Entry 3JCF (electron microscopy, 3.80 A resolution); this record covers chains A and B of the 5 polymer chains in the assembly.

== Chain A (and B) ==
Molecule: Magnesium transport protein CorA
Source organism: Thermotoga maritima
Notes: chain B of this document is another copy of the same molecule, construct and numbering; everything in this record applies to it too
UniProt: Q9WZ31 (CORA_THEMA); residue numbers follow UniProt; this construct covers 1-351
Sequence (351 residues; numbered 1 to 351; the number before each row is that of its first residue):
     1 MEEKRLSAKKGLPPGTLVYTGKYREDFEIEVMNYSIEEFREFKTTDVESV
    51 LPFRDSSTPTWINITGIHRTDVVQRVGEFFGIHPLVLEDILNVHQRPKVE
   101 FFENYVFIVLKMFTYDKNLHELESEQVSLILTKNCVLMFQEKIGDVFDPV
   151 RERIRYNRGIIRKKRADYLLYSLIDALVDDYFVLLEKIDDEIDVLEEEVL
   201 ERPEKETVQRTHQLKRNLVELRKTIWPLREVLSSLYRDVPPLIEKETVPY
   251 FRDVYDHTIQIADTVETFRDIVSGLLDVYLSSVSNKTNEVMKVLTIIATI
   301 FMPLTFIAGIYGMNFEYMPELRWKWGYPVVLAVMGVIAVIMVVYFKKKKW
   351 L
Not modelled in the structure: 1-2
Bound ions: Mg2+ site 1: E88, D89 (shared with 1 residue of chain E); Mg2+ site 2: D253 (shared with E88(B), D89(B) of chain B)
UniProt features mapped onto this chain:
  - motif: G312 to N314 (Probable selectivity filter)
  - site: N288 (Essential for ion permeation), L294 (Important for closing the ion permeation pathway in the closed state), T295 (Threonine that confers selectivity for Co(2+) transport)
Reported in the primary citation:
  - Mg2+ coordination: D89, D253
  - binding site for Mg2+: P14, D89, D253

== How chain A and chain B interact ==
Residue-residue contacts (88):
  P149(A) - G11(B)
  R153(A) - G11(B)
  R153(A) - L12(B)
  R153(A) - P13(B)
  Y168(A) - P14(B)
  Y171(A) - P14(B)
  D179(A) - A8(B)
  D179(A) - K10(B)
  F182(A) - S7(B)
  E186(A) - L6(B)
  E186(A) - S7(B)  hydrogen bond (side chain-backbone)
  E186(A) - A8(B)
  D189(A) - R216(B)  salt bridge
  D193(A) - R216(B)  salt bridge
  E196(A) - H212(B)  salt bridge
  E196(A) - R216(B)  salt bridge
  L200(A) - K205(B)
  L200(A) - Q209(B)
  L200(A) - H212(B)
  Y250(A) - L85(B)  hydrophobic
  R252(A) - V99(B)
  R252(A) - E100(B)
  D253(A) - D89(B)
  D256(A) - K98(B)  salt bridge
  D256(A) - E100(B)
  I259(A) - R96(B)
  Q260(A) - H94(B)  hydrogen bond (side chain-backbone)
  Q260(A) - Q95(B)
  Q260(A) - R96(B)
  D263(A) - R96(B)  salt bridge
  T264(A) - K223(B)
  T267(A) - V219(B)
  T267(A) - K223(B)
  D270(A) - K215(B)  salt bridge
  D270(A) - V219(B)
  D270(A) - R269(B)  salt bridge
  I271(A) - H212(B)
  I271(A) - R216(B)
  D277(A) - L276(B)
  V278(A) - V208(B)  hydrophobic
  V278(A) - L276(B)
  L280(A) - L280(B)  hydrophobic
  S281(A) - L276(B)
  S281(A) - Y279(B)
  S282(A) - K205(B)
  S284(A) - L280(B)
  S284(A) - V283(B)
  N285(A) - Y279(B)  hydrogen bond
  N285(A) - V283(B)
  N288(A) - V283(B)
  N288(A) - K286(B)
  N288(A) - T287(B)  hydrogen bond
  M291(A) - T287(B)
  M291(A) - V290(B)  hydrophobic
  M291(A) - M291(B)  hydrophobic
  L294(A) - L294(B)  hydrophobic
  T295(A) - V290(B)
  T295(A) - V293(B)
  T295(A) - L294(B)
  A298(A) - L294(B)  hydrophobic
  A298(A) - I297(B)
  T299(A) - I297(B)
  M302(A) - F301(B)  hydrophobic
  M302(A) - M302(B)  hydrophobic
  M302(A) - T305(B)
  P303(A) - F301(B)  hydrophobic
  F306(A) - L304(B)
  F306(A) - T305(B)
  F306(A) - M334(B)  hydrophobic
  G309(A) - A308(B)
  I310(A) - L331(B)  hydrophobic
  M313(A) - A308(B)
  M313(A) - Y311(B)
  M313(A) - G312(B)
  N314(A) - Y311(B)  hydrogen bond (backbone-backbone)
  N314(A) - N314(B)  hydrogen bond
  F315(A) - Y311(B)  hydrophobic
  F315(A) - Y327(B)  hydrophobic
  E316(A) - E320(B)
  E316(A) - L321(B)
  E316(A) - W323(B)
  E316(A) - K324(B)
  Y317(A) - Y327(B)
  P319(A) - Y327(B)
  E320(A) - Y327(B)  hydrogen bond
  K349(A) - E289(B)  salt bridge
  K349(A) - V290(B)
  W350(A) - K286(B)
Interface residues without a listed pair, chain A (57 interface residues in all): V183, P249, G274, L275, K292, G312, K347, L351
Interface residues without a listed pair, chain B (59 interface residues in all): K9, H83, E88, F101, W325, G326, V330

== Summary ==
57 residues of chain A and 59 residues of chain B are in contact; the contacts include 7 hydrogen bonds and 9
salt bridges. Among the polar pairs are D189(A)-R216(B), D193(A)-R216(B) and E196(A)-H212(B). From the paper:
a binding site for Mg2+ at P14(A), D89(A) and D253(A); Mg2+ coordination by D89(A) and D253(A).
Both chains are Magnesium transport protein CorA (Thermotoga maritima). Entry 3JCF (Cryo-EM structure of the
magnesium channel CorA in the closed symmetric magnesium-bound state) was determined by electron microscopy
(same publication as 3JCG and 3JCH).
